8DBS - chains A and F of the 22 polymer chains in the assembly; structure by electron microscopy, 3.50 A resolution.

Chain A:
Molecule: ATP synthase subunit alpha
Organism: Escherichia coli
Notes: EC 7.1.2.2
UniProt: A0A7U9G3U3 (A0A7U9G3U3_ECOLX); residue numbers follow UniProt; this construct covers 4-511
Chain sequence (508 residues; row label = number of the first residue in the row):
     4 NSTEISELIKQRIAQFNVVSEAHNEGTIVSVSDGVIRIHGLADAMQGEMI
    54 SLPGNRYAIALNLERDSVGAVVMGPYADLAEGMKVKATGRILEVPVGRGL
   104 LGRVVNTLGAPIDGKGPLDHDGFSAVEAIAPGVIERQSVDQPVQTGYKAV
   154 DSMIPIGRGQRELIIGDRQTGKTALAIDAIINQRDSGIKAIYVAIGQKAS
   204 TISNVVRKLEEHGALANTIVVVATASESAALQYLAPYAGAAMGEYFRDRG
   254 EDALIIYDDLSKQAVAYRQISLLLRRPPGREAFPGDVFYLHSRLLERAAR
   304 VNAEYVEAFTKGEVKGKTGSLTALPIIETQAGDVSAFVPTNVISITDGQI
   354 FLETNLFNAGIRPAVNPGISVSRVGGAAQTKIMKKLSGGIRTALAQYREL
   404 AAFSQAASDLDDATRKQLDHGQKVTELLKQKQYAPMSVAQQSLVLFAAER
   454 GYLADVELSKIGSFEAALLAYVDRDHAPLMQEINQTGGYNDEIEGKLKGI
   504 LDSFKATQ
Construct notes: conflict Ala47 (Cys in A0A7U9G3U3), Ala90 (Cys in A0A7U9G3U3), Ala193 (Cys in A0A7U9G3U3), Ala243 (Cys in A0A7U9G3U3), Ala409 (Phe in A0A7U9G3U3)
Small-molecule neighbours:
  - ATP (adenosine-5'-triphosphate), molecule 1: Tyr150, Asp170, Arg171, Gln172, Thr173, Gly174, Lys175, Thr176, Ala177, Glu331, Phe360, Arg365, Pro366, Gln433, Lys434, Gln435
  - ATP, molecule 2: Ile346, Ser347, Val374, Arg376

Chain F:
Molecule: ATP synthase subunit beta
Organism: Escherichia coli
Notes: EC 7.1.2.2
UniProt: A0A192CEZ8 (A0A192CEZ8_ECOLX); residues 0-459 here correspond to UniProt positions 1-460 (UniProt number = residue number + 1)
Chain sequence (460 residues; row label = number of the first residue in the row; numbering starts at 0):
     0 MATGKIVQVIGAVVDVEFPQDAVPRVYDALEVQNGNERLVLEVQQQLGGG
    50 IVRTIAMGSSDGLRRGLDVKDLEHPIEVPVGKATLGRIMNVLGEPVDMKG
   100 EIGEEERWAIHRAAPSYEELSNSQELLETGIKVIDLMAPFAKGGKVGLFG
   150 GAGVGKTVNMMELIRNIAIEHSGYSVFAGVGERTREGNDFYHEMTDSNVI
   200 DKVSLVYGQMNEPPGNRLRVALTGLTMAEKFRDEGRDVLLFVDNIYRYTL
   250 AGTEVSALLGRMPSAVGYQPTLAEEMGVLQERITSTKTGSITSVQAVYVP
   300 ADDLTDPSPATTFAHLDATVVLSRQIASLGIYPAVDPLDSTSRQLDPLVV
   350 GQEHYDTARGVQSILQRYQELKDIIAILGMDELSEEDKLVVARARKIQRF
   400 LSQPFFVAEVFTGSPGKYVSLKDTIRGFKGIMEGEYDHLPEQAFYMVGSI
   450 EEAVEKAKKL
Construct notes: conflict Ala137 (Cys138 in A0A192CEZ8)
Small-molecule neighbours: ADP (adenosine-5'-diphosphate): Ala151, Gly152, Val153, Gly154, Lys155, Thr156, Val157, Tyr331, Gln402, Phe404, Ala407, Phe410

Interface between chain A and chain F:
Residue-residue contacts - 50 pairs, chain A then chain F:
  Val32(A) - Gly47(F)
  Ser33(A) - Gln45(F)
  Val34(A) - Gln44(F)
  Val34(A) - Gln45(F)  hydrogen bond (backbone-backbone)
  Ser35(A) - Gln44(F)
  Asp36(A) - Arg260(F)  salt bridge
  Tyr79(A) - Tyr26(F)
  Ala80(A) - Arg24(F)
  Ala80(A) - Val25(F)
  Asp81(A) - Arg24(F)
  Leu82(A) - Gln45(F)  hydrogen bond (backbone-side chain)
  Ala83(A) - Gln45(F)
  Glu84(A) - Gln19(F)  hydrogen bond
  Glu84(A) - Val22(F)
  Glu84(A) - Gln45(F)  hydrogen bond (backbone-side chain)
  Glu84(A) - Leu46(F)
  Glu84(A) - Gly48(F)  hydrogen bond (side chain-backbone)
  Glu84(A) - Gly49(F)  hydrogen bond (side chain-backbone)
  Ile115(A) - Glu117(F)
  Asp116(A) - Glu117(F)
  Gly117(A) - Glu117(F)  hydrogen bond (backbone-side chain)
  Arg171(A) - Phe312(F)
  Gln172(A) - Arg342(F)
  Lys201(A) - Glu280(F)
  Lys201(A) - Ala313(F)  hydrogen bond (side chain-backbone)
  Lys201(A) - His314(F)
  Ala202(A) - Leu119(F)  hydrophobic
  Ala202(A) - Glu280(F)  hydrogen bond (backbone-side chain)
  Asn207(A) - Gln123(F)  hydrogen bond
  Val209(A) - Tyr116(F)
  Arg210(A) - Asn121(F)
  Ser229(A) - Glu280(F)
  Ser231(A) - Glu273(F)
  Arg271(A) - Ser263(F)  hydrogen bond
  Gln272(A) - Pro269(F)
  Gln272(A) - Thr270(F)
  Gln272(A) - Glu273(F)  hydrogen bond
  Leu275(A) - Met261(F)
  Leu275(A) - Pro262(F)
  Leu275(A) - Ser263(F)
  Leu275(A) - Pro269(F)  hydrophobic
  Leu276(A) - Arg260(F)
  Arg278(A) - Gly259(F)  hydrogen bond (side chain-backbone)
  Arg278(A) - Arg260(F)
  Arg278(A) - Met261(F)
  Ala285(A) - Ser263(F)
  Ala285(A) - Ala264(F)
  Gln333(A) - Ala309(F)
  Ala334(A) - Thr304(F)
  Tyr436(A) - Leu347(F)  hydrophobic
Interface residues without a listed pair, chain A (42 interface residues in all): Val107, Ser203, Ser206, Ala228, Glu230, Ala232, Lys265, Val268, Arg279, Pro281
Interface residues without a listed pair, chain F (38 interface residues in all): Ala113, Ser122, Lys144, Ala272, Gly276

Summary:
The interface between chain A and chain F involves 42 residues on one side and 38 on the other; the contacts
include 13 hydrogen bonds and 1 salt bridge. Polar pairs include Asp36(A)-Arg260(F), Leu82(A)-Gln45(F) and
Glu84(A)-Gln19(F). Ligands of chain A: ATP. Chain F binds ADP.
Chain A is ATP synthase subunit alpha and chain F is ATP synthase subunit beta, both from Escherichia coli;
the structure, E. coli ATP synthase imaged in 10mM MgATP State2 "half-up" Fo classified, was determined by
electron microscopy (same publication as 8DBP, 8DBQ, 8DBR, 8DBT, 8DBU, 8DBV and 8DBW).
